7MIA - chain A; structure by X-ray diffraction, 1.90 A resolution.

[Chain A]
Molecule: RNA replication protein
Source organism: Maize rayado fino virus
Notes: fragment: Peptidase C21
UniProtKB: Q91TW9 (POLG_MRFVC); residues 6-154 here correspond to UniProt positions 667-815 (UniProt number = residue number + 661)
Chain sequence (154 residues; row label = number of the first residue in the row):
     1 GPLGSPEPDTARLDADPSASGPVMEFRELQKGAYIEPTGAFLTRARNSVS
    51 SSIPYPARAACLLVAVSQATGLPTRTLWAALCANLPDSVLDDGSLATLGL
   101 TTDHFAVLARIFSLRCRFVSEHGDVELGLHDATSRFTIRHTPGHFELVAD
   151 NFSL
Not modelled in the structure: 1-8
Construct notes: expression tag (1-5); variant A57 (Thr718 in Q91TW9)
What the authors report for this chain:
  - catalytic residues: C61, H144
  - mutagenesis - C61A: abolished catalytic activity
  - interface residues: C61
  - specificity-determining residues: R27 (proposed by the authors, not directly observed)

[Overview]
From the paper: catalytic residues C61 and H144; C61A abolishes catalytic activity.
Chain A is RNA replication protein (Maize rayado fino virus); the structure, Maize rayado fino virus protease,
was determined by X-ray diffraction.
